Entry 6BHE (X-ray diffraction, 1.35 A resolution); this record covers chains A and B.

# Chain A
Molecule: Histone-lysine N-methyltransferase SETDB1
From: Homo sapiens
Notes: EC 2.1.1.43
Reference sequence: Q15047 (SETB1_HUMAN); residue numbers follow UniProt; this construct covers 190-410
Amino-acid sequence (239 residues; numbered 172 to 410; the number before each row is that of its first residue):
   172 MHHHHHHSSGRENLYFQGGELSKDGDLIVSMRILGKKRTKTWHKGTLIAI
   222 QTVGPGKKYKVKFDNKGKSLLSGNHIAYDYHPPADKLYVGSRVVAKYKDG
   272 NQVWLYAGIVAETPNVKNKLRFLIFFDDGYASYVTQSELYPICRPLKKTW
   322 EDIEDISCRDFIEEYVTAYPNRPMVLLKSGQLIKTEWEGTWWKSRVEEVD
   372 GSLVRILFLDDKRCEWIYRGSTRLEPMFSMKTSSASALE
Unresolved in the structure: 172-189, 272, 407-410
Construct notes: expression tag (172-189)
Reported in the primary citation:
  - mutagenesis - F332A: abolished binding to H3 containing K14ac and K9me2
  - mutagenesis - D382A, D382R: unchanged binding to K9me2 or K9me3
  - mutagenesis - Y268A: decreased binding to H3K9me3/K14ac
  - mutagenesis - Y268A: unchanged binding to H3K9me2/K14ac
  - mutagenesis - Y268A: unchanged binding to H3K9me1/K14ac
  - mutagenesis - R384A (3- to 6-fold): increased binding to Histone H3.1 (chain B)
  - mutagenesis - F332A, I388A, R394A: decreased localization

# Chain B
Molecule: Histone H3.1
Reference sequence: P68431 (H31_HUMAN); residues 4-19 here correspond to UniProt positions 5-20 (UniProt number = residue number + 1)
Amino-acid sequence (18 residues; each row starts with the number of its first residue):
     3 XKQTARKSTGGKAPRKQX
Unresolved in the structure: 3-6, 19-20
Construct notes: acetylation (3); amidation (20)
Modified residues: ACE (acetyl group) at position 3, NH2 (amino group) at position 20; Lys9 (N-trimethyllysine; M3L); Lys14 (N(6)-acetyllysine; ALY)
Swiss-Prot annotation at these positions:
  - modified residue: Lys4 (Allysine), Gln5 (5-glutamyl dopamine), Thr6 (Phosphothreonine), Arg8 (Citrulline), Lys9 (N6,N6,N6-trimethyllysine), Ser10 (ADP-ribosylserine), Thr11 (Phosphothreonine), Lys14 (N6-(2-hydroxyisobutyryl)lysine), Arg17 (Asymmetric dimethylarginine), Lys18 (N6-(2-hydroxyisobutyryl)lysine)
  - lipidation: Lys18 (N6-decanoyllysine)

# Interface between chain A and chain B
Pairs across the interface (39; chain A residue first):
  Phe296(A) - Lys14(B)
  Asp299(A) - Thr11(B)
  Gly300(A) - Thr11(B)
  Gly300(A) - Gly13(B)
  Gly300(A) - Lys14(B)
  Tyr301(A) - Thr11(B)
  Ala302(A) - Lys14(B)
  Phe332(A) - Lys14(B)
  Glu357(A) - Pro16(B)
  Glu357(A) - Arg17(B)  hydrogen bond (side chain-backbone)
  Trp358(A) - Lys9(B)
  Trp358(A) - Ser10(B)  hydrogen bond (side chain-backbone)
  Trp358(A) - Gly12(B)
  Glu359(A) - Thr11(B)
  Glu359(A) - Arg17(B)  salt bridge
  Gly360(A) - Arg17(B)
  Trp363(A) - Lys9(B)
  Phe379(A) - Lys9(B)
  Asp382(A) - Lys9(B)
  Lys383(A) - Ala7(B)
  Arg384(A) - Ala7(B)
  Arg384(A) - Arg8(B)
  Arg384(A) - Lys9(B)
  Cys385(A) - Ala7(B)  hydrogen bond (backbone-backbone)
  Cys385(A) - Arg8(B)
  Cys385(A) - Lys9(B)  hydrogen bond (backbone-backbone)
  Glu386(A) - Thr11(B)
  Glu386(A) - Gly12(B)  hydrogen bond (side chain-backbone)
  Glu386(A) - Lys14(B)
  Trp387(A) - Lys14(B)
  Ile388(A) - Lys14(B)
  Tyr389(A) - Lys14(B)
  Ser392(A) - Lys14(B)  hydrogen bond (side chain-backbone)
  Thr393(A) - Pro16(B)
  Arg394(A) - Gly12(B)
  Arg394(A) - Gly13(B)  hydrogen bond (side chain-backbone)
  Arg394(A) - Lys14(B)
  Arg394(A) - Ala15(B)
  Arg394(A) - Pro16(B)
Interface residues without a listed pair, chain A (27 interface residues in all): Tyr268, Ser328, Trp362, Phe399
The authors on this interface:
  - pairs named by the authors: Phe332(A)-Lys14(B)

# Overview
The interface between chain A and chain B involves 27 residues on one side and 11 on the other; the contacts
include 7 hydrogen bonds and 1 salt bridge. Among the polar pairs are Glu359(A)-Arg17(B), Glu357(A)-Arg17(B)
and Trp358(A)-Ser10(B). The paper describes a contact between Phe332(A) and Lys14(B). From the paper: F332A,
I388A and R394A of chain A reduce localization; F332A of chain A abolishes binding to H3 containing K14ac and
K9me2; 7 substitutions were tested in all.
Here chain A is Histone-lysine N-methyltransferase SETDB1 (Homo sapiens) and chain B is Histone H3.1. Entry
6BHE (Crystal structure of SETDB1 with a modified H3 peptide) was determined by X-ray diffraction, deposited
together with 6BHD, 6BHG, 6BHI and 6BHH.
